PDB entry 9HC0 | X-ray diffraction, 2.33 A resolution | chain A

Chain A:
Protein: Metabotropic glutamate receptor 5, Endolysin
From: Homo sapiens
Notes: EC 3.2.1.17
UniProt: chimeric construct of P41594, P00720: residues 569-678 from P41594 (GRM5_HUMAN) positions 569-678 (same numbers); residues 1002-679 from P00720 positions 2-162 (offset varies); residues 680-836 from P41594 (GRM5_HUMAN) positions 680-836 (same numbers)
Chain sequence (444 residues; numbered 566 to 849; the number before each row is that of its first residue):
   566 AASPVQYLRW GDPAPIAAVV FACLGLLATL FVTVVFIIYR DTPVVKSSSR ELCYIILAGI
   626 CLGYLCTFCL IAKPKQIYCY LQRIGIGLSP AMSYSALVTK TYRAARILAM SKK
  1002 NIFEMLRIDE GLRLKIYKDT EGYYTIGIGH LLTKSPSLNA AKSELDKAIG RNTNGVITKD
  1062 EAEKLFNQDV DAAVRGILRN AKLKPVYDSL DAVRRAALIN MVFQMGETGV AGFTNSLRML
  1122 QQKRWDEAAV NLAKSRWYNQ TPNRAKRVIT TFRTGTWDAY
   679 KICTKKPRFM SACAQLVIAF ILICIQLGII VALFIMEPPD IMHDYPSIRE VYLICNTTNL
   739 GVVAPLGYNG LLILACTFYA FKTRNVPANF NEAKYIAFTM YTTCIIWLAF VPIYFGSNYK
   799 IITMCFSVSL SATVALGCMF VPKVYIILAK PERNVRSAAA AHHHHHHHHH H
Disordered / not traced: 566-567, 681-687, 722-727, 835-849
Disulfides: C644-C733
Modified residues: C634 (S-(2-amino-2-oxoethyl)-L-cysteine; YCM); C691 (S-(2-amino-2-oxoethyl)-L-cysteine; YCM)
Sequence notes: expression tag (566-568, 837-849); engineered mutation A579 (Glu in P41594), Y667 (Asn in P41594), A669 (Ile in P41594), M675 (Gly in P41594), A742 (Thr in P41594), A753 (Ser in P41594), G1012 (Arg12 in P00720), T1054 (Cys54 in P00720), A1097 (Cys97 in P00720), R1137 (Ile137 in P00720)
Ligand contacts: 4YI (2-chloranyl-N-[2-methoxy-4-[(E)-pyridin-2-yldiazenyl]phenyl]benzamide): G624, I625, G628, I651, S654, P655, S658, Y659, V740, L744, I784, W785, F788, V789, Y792, F793, M802, S805, V806, S809, A810, A813
UniProt features mapped onto this chain:
  - active site (Proton donor/acceptor): E1011, D1020
  - binding site (substrate): L1032, F1104, S1117, N1132
  - glycosylation: N734 (N-linked (GlcNAc...) asparagine)
What the authors report for this chain:
  - binding site for 4YI: F788, S805

Summary:
Ligands of chain A: compound 4YI. Curated annotation (UniProt) lists active-site residues E1011 and D1020 and
4 substrate-binding residues. From the paper: a binding site for 4YI at F788 and S805.
Chain A is Metabotropic glutamate receptor 5, Endolysin (Homo sapiens); the structure, Dark structure of the
human metabotropic glutamate receptor 5 transmembrane domain bound to photoswitchable ligand alloswitch-1, was
determined by X-ray diffraction, deposited together with 9HC3.
